PDB entry 4YR0 | X-ray diffraction, 1.78 A resolution | chains A and P of the 3 polymer chains in the assembly

[Chain A]
Molecule: DNA polymerase eta
Organism: Homo sapiens
Notes: EC 2.7.7.7
UniProt: Q9Y253 (POLH_HUMAN); residues 1-432 here = UniProt positions 1-432
Amino-acid sequence (435 residues; numbered -2 to 432; the number before each row is that of its first residue; numbers below 1 keep their minus sign (Gly-2 is residue -2)):
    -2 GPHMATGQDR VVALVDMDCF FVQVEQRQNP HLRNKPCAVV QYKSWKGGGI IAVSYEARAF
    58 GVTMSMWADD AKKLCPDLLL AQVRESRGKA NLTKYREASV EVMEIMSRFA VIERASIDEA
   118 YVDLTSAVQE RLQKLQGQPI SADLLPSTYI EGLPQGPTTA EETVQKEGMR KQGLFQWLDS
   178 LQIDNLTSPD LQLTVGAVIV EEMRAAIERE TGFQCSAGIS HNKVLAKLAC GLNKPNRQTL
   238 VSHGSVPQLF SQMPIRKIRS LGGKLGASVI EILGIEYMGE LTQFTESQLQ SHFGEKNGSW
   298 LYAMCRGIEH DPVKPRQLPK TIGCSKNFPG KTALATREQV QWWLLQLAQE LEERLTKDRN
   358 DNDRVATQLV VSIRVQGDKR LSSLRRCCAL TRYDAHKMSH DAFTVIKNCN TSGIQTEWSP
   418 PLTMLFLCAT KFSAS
Unresolved in the structure: 133, 153-160, 410-413
Differences from the reference sequence: expression tag (-2 to 0); engineered mutation Met61 (Arg in Q9Y253)
Ion coordination: Ca2+ site 1: Asp13, Met14, Asp115 (together with 2'-deoxycytidine-5'-triphosphate); Ca2+ site 2: Asp13, Asp115, Glu116 (together with 2'-deoxycytidine-5'-triphosphate) (shared with DT8(P) of chain P)
Residues lining bound ligands: 2'-deoxycytidine-5'-triphosphate (DCP): Asp13, Met14, Asp15, Cys16, Phe17, Phe18, Ile48, Ala49, Tyr52, Arg55, Met61, Ile114, Asp115, Lys231
Curated features (UniProtKB/Swiss-Prot):
  - binding site (Mg(2+)): Asp13, Met14, Asp115, Glu116
  - binding site (Mn(2+)): Asp13, Met14, Asp115, Glu116
What the authors report for this chain:
  - mutagenesis - R61M: decreased catalytic activity on dCTP incorporation opposite 8-oxoG
  - mutagenesis - R61M: decreased catalytic activity on dATP insertion post-8-oxoG
  - mutagenesis - R61M: decreased catalytic activity on 2'-deoxycytidine-5'-triphosphate
  - mutagenesis - R61M: decreased catalytic activity on dCTP insertion opposite G
  - mutagenesis - R61M: decreased catalytic activity on dCTP insertion opposite unmodified G

[Chain P]
Molecule: 8-nt DNA strand
Sequence (8 nucleotides; row label = number of the first residue in the row):
     1 AGCGTCAT
Ion coordination: Ca2+: DT8 (together with 2'-deoxycytidine-5'-triphosphate) (shared with Asp13(A), Asp115(A), Glu116(A) of chain A)

[How chain A and chain P interact]
Contacting residue pairs (23; chain A residue first):
  Ser113(A) - DT8(P)  hydrogen bond to the phosphate
  Asp115(A) - DT8(P)  phosphate contact
  Glu116(A) - DT8(P)  phosphate contact
  Lys224(A) - DT8(P)  salt bridge to the phosphate
  Ile255(A) - DA7(P)  phosphate contact
  Arg256(A) - DA7(P)  phosphate contact
  Arg256(A) - DT8(P)  salt bridge to the phosphate
  Ser257(A) - DC6(P)  phosphate contact
  Ser257(A) - DA7(P)  hydrogen bond to the phosphate
  Leu258(A) - DA7(P)  hydrogen bond to the phosphate
  Gly259(A) - DA7(P)  hydrogen bond to the phosphate
  Gly260(A) - DC6(P)  phosphate contact
  Gly260(A) - DA7(P)  phosphate contact
  Lys261(A) - DT5(P)  salt bridge to the phosphate
  Lys261(A) - DC6(P)  hydrogen bond to the phosphate
  Leu262(A) - DC6(P)  hydrogen bond to the phosphate
  Arg377(A) - DC3(P)  salt bridge to the phosphate
  Arg377(A) - DG4(P)  salt bridge to the phosphate
  Leu381(A) - DC3(P)  phosphate contact
  Arg382(A) - DG2(P)  sugar contact
  Arg382(A) - DC3(P)  hydrogen bond to the phosphate
  Arg383(A) - DG2(P)  phosphate contact
  Cys384(A) - DG2(P)  hydrogen bond to the phosphate
Interface residues without a listed pair, chain P (8 interface residues in all): DA1

[Overview]
17 residues of chain A face 8 of chain P across their interface; the contacts include 8 hydrogen bonds and 5
salt bridges. Polar pairs include Ser113(A)-DT8(P), Ser257(A)-DA7(P) and Leu258(A)-DA7(P). The paper reports
that R61M of chain A reduces catalytic activity on dCTP incorporation opposite 8-oxoG; R61M of chain A reduces
catalytic activity on dATP insertion post-8-oxoG.
Here chain A is DNA polymerase eta (Homo sapiens) and chain P is an 8-nt DNA strand. Entry 4YR0 (Mutant Human
DNA Polymerase Eta R61M Inserting dCTP Opposite an 8-Oxoguanine Lesion) was determined by X-ray diffraction
(same publication as 4YP3, 4YQW, 4YR2 and 4YR3).
